PDB entry 4DAV | X-ray diffraction, 2.20 A resolution | chains A and D of the 3 polymer chains in the assembly

== Chain A ==
Name: Sugar fermentation stimulation protein homolog
From: Pyrococcus furiosus
UniProt: Q8U1K8 (SFSA_PYRFU); residues 1-230 here = UniProt positions 1-230
Amino-acid sequence (231 residues; numbered 0 to 230; the number before each row is that of its first residue; numbering starts at 0):
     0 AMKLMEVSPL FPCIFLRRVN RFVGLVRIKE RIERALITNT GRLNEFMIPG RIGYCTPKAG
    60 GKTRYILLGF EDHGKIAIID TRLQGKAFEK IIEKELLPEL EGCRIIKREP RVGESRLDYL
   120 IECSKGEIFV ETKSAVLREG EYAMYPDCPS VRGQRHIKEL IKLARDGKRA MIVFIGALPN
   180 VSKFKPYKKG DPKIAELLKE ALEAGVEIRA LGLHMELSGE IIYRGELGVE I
Sequence notes: expression tag (0); engineered mutation Ile120 (Leu in Q8U1K8)

== Chain D ==
Molecule: 12-nt DNA strand
Sequence (12 nucleotides; each row starts with the number of its first residue):
     1 CGCTGTCTCG CT

== Interface between chain A and chain D ==
Contacting residue pairs - 15 pairs, chain A then chain D:
  Phe21(A) - DT12(D)  base contact
  Thr37(A) - DT12(D)  phosphate contact
  Asn38(A) - DT12(D)  hydrogen bond to the phosphate
  Thr39(A) - DT12(D)  phosphate contact
  Thr80(A) - DT12(D)  hydrogen bond to the phosphate
  Glu108(A) - DG10(D)  hydrogen bond to the base
  Glu108(A) - DC11(D)  sugar contact
  Ser114(A) - DC11(D)  phosphate contact
  Arg115(A) - DC9(D)  sugar contact
  Arg115(A) - DG10(D)  hydrogen bond to the sugar
  Arg115(A) - DC11(D)  hydrogen bond to the phosphate
  Arg151(A) - DG10(D)  sugar contact
  Arg151(A) - DC11(D)  salt bridge to the phosphate
  Arg154(A) - DC11(D)  salt bridge to the phosphate
  His155(A) - DC11(D)  salt bridge to the phosphate
Also at the interface, not in a pair above, chain A (12 interface residues in all): Asp117

== In short ==
The interface between chain A and chain D involves 12 residues on one side and 4 on the other, with 5 hydrogen
bonds and 3 salt bridges. Polar pairs include Glu108(A)-DG10(D), Arg115(A)-DG10(D) and Asn38(A)-DT12(D).
Chain A is Sugar fermentation stimulation protein homolog (Pyrococcus furiosus) and chain D is a 12-nt DNA
strand; the structure, The structure of Pyrococcus Furiosus SfsA in complex with DNA, was determined by X-ray
diffraction.
